PDB entry 3G6R | X-ray diffraction, 2.30 A resolution | chains C and B of the 4 polymer chains in the assembly

[Chain C]
Molecule: 18-nt DNA strand
Sequence (18 nucleotides; numbered 1 to 18; the number before each row is that of its first residue):
     1 CCAGAACAGG GTGTTCTG

[Chain B]
Protein: Glucocorticoid receptor
Source organism: Rattus norvegicus
UniProtKB: P06536 (GCR_RAT); residue numbers follow UniProt; this construct covers 440-525
Chain sequence (90 residues; row label = number of the first residue in the row):
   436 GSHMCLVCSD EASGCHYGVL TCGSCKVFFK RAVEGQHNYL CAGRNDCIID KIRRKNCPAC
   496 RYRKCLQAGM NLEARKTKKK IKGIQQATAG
Disordered / not traced: 436, 511-525
Construct notes: expression tag (436-439)
Bound ions: Zn2+ site 1: Cys-440, Cys-443, Cys-457, Cys-460; Zn2+ site 2: Cys-476, Cys-482, Cys-492, Cys-495
From the paper describing this entry:
  - mutagenesis - R510A, K514A: decreased binding to DNA
  - mutagenesis - K514A: unchanged signaling
  - mutagenesis - H472A, R510A: increased signaling
  - mutagenesis - H472R: decreased signaling
  - mutagenesis - G470A, N473A: decreased signaling in response to Pal
  - mutagenesis - G470A: decreased signaling in response to Tat

[Chain C / chain B interface]
Residue-residue contacts - 13 pairs, chain C then chain B:
  DC2(C) / Ser-448(B)  phosphate contact
  DC2(C) / Gly-449(B)  phosphate contact
  DC2(C) / Cys-450(B)  hydrogen bond to the phosphate
  DA3(C) / Cys-450(B)  phosphate contact
  DA3(C) / His-451(B)  salt bridge to the phosphate
  DA3(C) / Tyr-452(B)  hydrogen bond to the phosphate
  DA3(C) / Lys-461(B)  phosphate contact
  DG4(C) / Tyr-452(B)  hydrogen bond to the phosphate
  DG4(C) / Lys-461(B)  hydrogen bond to the base
  DG4(C) / Lys-465(B)  salt bridge to the phosphate
  DA6(C) / Arg-466(B)  base contact
  DG10(C) / Lys-490(B)  phosphate contact
  DG11(C) / Lys-490(B)  salt bridge to the phosphate
Other interface residues (no listed pair), chain C (7 interface residues in all): DC7

[Summary]
The interface between chain C and chain B involves 7 residues on one side and 9 on the other; the contacts
include 4 hydrogen bonds and 3 salt bridges. Polar pairs include DG4(C)/Lys-461(B), DC2(C)/Cys-450(B) and
DA3(C)/Tyr-452(B). The paper reports that R510A and K514A of chain B reduce binding to DNA; H472A and R510A of
chain B increase signaling; 6 substitutions were tested in all.
Chain C is an 18-nt DNA strand and chain B is Glucocorticoid receptor (Rattus norvegicus); the structure, GR
DNA binding domain:FKBP5 complex-52, 18bp, was determined by X-ray diffraction, deposited together with 3FYL,
3G6P, 3G6Q, 3G6T, 3G6U, 3G8U and 8 further entries.
